5FED - chain A; structure by X-ray diffraction, 2.65 A resolution.

# Chain A
Name: Epidermal growth factor receptor
Source organism: Homo sapiens
Notes: EC 2.7.10.1
Reference sequence: P00533 (EGFR_HUMAN); residues 696-1022 here = UniProt positions 696-1022
Amino-acid sequence (328 residues; numbered 695 to 1022; the number before each row is that of its first residue):
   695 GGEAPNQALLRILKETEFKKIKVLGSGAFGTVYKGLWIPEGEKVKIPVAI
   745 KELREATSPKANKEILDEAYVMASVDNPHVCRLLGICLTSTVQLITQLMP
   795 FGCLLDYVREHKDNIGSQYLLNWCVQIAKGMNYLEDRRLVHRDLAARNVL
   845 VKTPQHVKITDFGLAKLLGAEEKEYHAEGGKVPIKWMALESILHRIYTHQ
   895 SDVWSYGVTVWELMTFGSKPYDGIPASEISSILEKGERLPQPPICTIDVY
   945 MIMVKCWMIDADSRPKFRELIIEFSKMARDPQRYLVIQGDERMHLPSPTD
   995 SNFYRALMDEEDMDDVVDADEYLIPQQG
Unresolved in the structure: 695-696, 721-723, 747-751, 863-866, 986-1006, 1018-1022
Construct notes: expression tag (695)
Covalent attachments: compound 5X4 linked to Cys797
Ligand contacts: 5X4 (N-[7-methyl-1-[(3R)-1-propanoylazepan-3-yl]benzimidazol-2-yl]-3-(trifluoromethyl)benzamide): Leu718, Gly719, Val726, Ala743, Lys745, Cys775, Thr790, Gln791, Leu792, Met793, Pro794, Phe795, Gly796, Asp800, Arg841, Leu844, Thr854
UniProt features mapped onto this chain:
  - active site: Asp837 (Proton acceptor)
  - binding site (ATP): Leu718 to Val726, Lys745, Thr790, Gln791, Asp855
  - site: Tyr1016 (Important for interaction with PIK3C2B)
  - modified residue: Lys745 (N6-(2-hydroxyisobutyryl)lysine), Tyr869 (Phosphotyrosine), Ser991 (Phosphoserine), Ser995 (Phosphoserine), Tyr998 (Phosphotyrosine), Tyr1016 (Phosphotyrosine)
  - cross-link (Glycyl lysine isopeptide (Lys-Gly)): Lys716 (interchain with G-Cter in ubiquitin), Lys737 (interchain with G-Cter in ubiquitin), Lys754 (interchain with G-Cter in ubiquitin), Lys757 (interchain with G-Cter in ubiquitin), Lys867 (interchain with G-Cter in ubiquitin), Lys929 (interchain with G-Cter in ubiquitin), Lys960 (interchain with G-Cter in ubiquitin), Lys970 (interchain with G-Cter in ubiquitin)
  - natural variant: Glu709 (E709A: Found in a lung cancer sample; E709G: Found in a lung cancer sample; E709K: Found in a lung cancer sample), Gly719 (G719A: Found in a lung cancer sample; G719C: Found in a lung cancer sample; G719D: Found in a lung cancer sample; G719S: Found in a lung cancer sample), Gly724 (G724S: Found in a lung cancer sample), Glu734 (E734K: Found in a lung cancer sample), Glu746 to Ser752 (sequence variant, change not given here; Found in a lung cancer sample), Glu746 to Thr751 (sequence variant, change not given here; Found in a lung cancer sample), Glu746 to Ala750 (deletion: Found in a lung cancer sample), Glu746 (deletion: Found in a lung cancer sample), Leu747 to Thr751 (deletion: Found in a lung cancer sample), Leu747 to Glu749 (deletion: Found in a lung cancer sample), Leu747 (L747F: Found in a lung cancer sample), Arg748 (R748P: Found in a lung cancer sample), 12 further natural variant entries in UniProt
  - mutagenesis: Pro699 (P699A: Reduced phosphorylation), Asn700 (N700A: Abolishes phosphorylation), Leu704 (L704A: Abolishes phosphorylation), Arg705 (R705A: Abolishes phosphorylation), Ile706 (I706A: Abolishes phosphorylation), Lys745 (K745A/M: Abolishes kinase activity), Asp974 (D974A: Strongly reduced phosphorylation), Arg977 (R977A: Reduced phosphorylation), Glu1005 to Asp1006 (Constitutively activated kinase), Tyr1016 (Y1016F: 50% decrease in interaction with PIK3C2B. 65% decrease in interaction with PIK3C2B; when associated with F-1197. Abolishes interaction with PIK3C2B; when associated with F-1197 and F-1092)
Reported in the primary citation:
  - binding site for 5X4: Met793, Cys797

# Overview
Compound 5X4 is covalently linked to Cys797. From UniProt: active-site residue Asp837, 13 ATP-binding residues
and 11 mutagenesis sites. From the paper: a binding site for 5X4 at Met793 and Cys797.
Chain A is Epidermal growth factor receptor (Homo sapiens); the structure, EGFR kinase domain in complex with
a covalent aminobenzimidazole inhibitor, was determined by X-ray diffraction, deposited together with 5FEE and
5FEQ.
